PDB entry 8DEX | electron microscopy, 2.70 A resolution | chains C and L of the 12 polymer chains in the assembly

Chain C:
Protein: CRISPR-associated protein, TM1801 family
Organism: Desulfovibrio vulgaris
UniProt: Q72WF7 (Q72WF7_DESVH); numbering as in UniProt (aligned over 1-290)
Chain sequence (290 residues; each row starts with the number of its first residue):
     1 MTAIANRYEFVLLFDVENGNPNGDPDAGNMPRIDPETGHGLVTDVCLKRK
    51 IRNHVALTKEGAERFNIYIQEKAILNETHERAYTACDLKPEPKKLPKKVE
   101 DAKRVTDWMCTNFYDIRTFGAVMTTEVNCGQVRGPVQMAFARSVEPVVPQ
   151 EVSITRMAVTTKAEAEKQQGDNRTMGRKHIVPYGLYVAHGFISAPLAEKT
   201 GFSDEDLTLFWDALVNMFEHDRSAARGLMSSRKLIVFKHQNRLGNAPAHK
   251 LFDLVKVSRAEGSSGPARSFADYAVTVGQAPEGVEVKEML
Not modelled in the structure: 167-170

Chain L:
Molecule: 48-nt RNA strand
Organism: Desulfovibrio vulgaris
Sequence (48 nucleotides; numbered 2 to 49; the number before each row is that of its first residue):
     2 GGAUUGAAACGCCAUGCUCAGGCUGGCGAGUGCGCGCCACUCAUCAAG

Interface between chain C and chain L:
Residue-residue contacts - 49 pairs, chain C then chain L:
  Pro21(C) - U19(L)  phosphate contact
  Asn22(C) - G17(L)  sugar contact
  Asn22(C) - C18(L)  hydrogen bond to the phosphate
  Asn22(C) - U19(L)  hydrogen bond to the phosphate
  Gly23(C) - C18(L)  hydrogen bond to the phosphate
  Gly23(C) - U19(L)  phosphate contact
  Pro25(C) - C18(L)  base contact
  Gly28(C) - C18(L)  base contact
  Asn29(C) - C18(L)  base contact
  Arg32(C) - C18(L)  salt bridge to the phosphate
  Thr43(C) - C18(L)  hydrogen bond to the phosphate
  Val45(C) - U16(L)  phosphate contact
  Val45(C) - G17(L)  phosphate contact
  Val45(C) - C18(L)  phosphate contact
  Cys46(C) - G17(L)  sugar contact
  Lys48(C) - U16(L)  salt bridge to the phosphate
  Arg49(C) - G17(L)  salt bridge to the phosphate
  Arg52(C) - U16(L)  salt bridge to the phosphate
  Arg52(C) - G17(L)  salt bridge to the phosphate
  Ile69(C) - G17(L)  phosphate contact
  Glu71(C) - G17(L)  base contact
  Phe119(C) - A15(L)  sugar contact
  Gly120(C) - A15(L)  sugar contact
  Ala121(C) - C14(L)  sugar contact
  Ala121(C) - A15(L)  sugar contact
  Val122(C) - C14(L)  sugar contact
  Val122(C) - A15(L)  sugar contact
  Gln131(C) - C14(L)  hydrogen bond to the base
  Val132(C) - C14(L)  hydrogen bond to the sugar
  Arg133(C) - C14(L)  phosphate contact
  Arg133(C) - A15(L)  phosphate contact
  Gln137(C) - A15(L)  hydrogen bond to the phosphate
  Ile154(C) - G22(L)  base contact
  Ile154(C) - C24(L)  phosphate contact
  Thr155(C) - G22(L)  hydrogen bond to the sugar
  Thr155(C) - G23(L)  base contact
  Thr155(C) - C24(L)  hydrogen bond to the phosphate
  Arg156(C) - G22(L)  sugar contact
  Arg156(C) - G23(L)  phosphate contact
  Met157(C) - G23(L)  base contact
  Asn172(C) - C24(L)  base contact
  Arg173(C) - G23(L)  hydrogen bond to the base
  Met175(C) - G22(L)  base contact
  Ser223(C) - C20(L)  hydrogen bond to the phosphate
  Ser223(C) - A21(L)  phosphate contact
  Ala224(C) - A21(L)  hydrogen bond to the phosphate
  Ala225(C) - C20(L)  phosphate contact
  Arg226(C) - U19(L)  phosphate contact
  Arg226(C) - C20(L)  salt bridge to the phosphate
Interface residues without a listed pair, chain C (39 interface residues in all): Asp24, Asp44, Ser153, Thr174, Gly176

In short:
39 residues of chain C and 11 residues of chain L are in contact, with 12 hydrogen bonds and 6 salt bridges.
Polar pairs include Gln131(C)-C14(L), Arg173(C)-G23(L) and Val132(C)-C14(L).
Here chain C is CRISPR-associated protein, TM1801 family and chain L is a 48-nt RNA strand, both from
Desulfovibrio vulgaris. Entry 8DEX (type I-C Cascade) was determined by electron microscopy (same publication
as 8DEJ, 8DFA, 8DFS and 8DFO).
